6LY5 - chains A and V of the 36 polymer chains in the assembly; structure by electron microscopy, 2.38 A resolution.

# Chain A
Protein: Fcpi-7
Source organism: Chaetoceros gracilis
Chain sequence (168 residues; numbered 35 to 202; the number before each row is that of its first residue):
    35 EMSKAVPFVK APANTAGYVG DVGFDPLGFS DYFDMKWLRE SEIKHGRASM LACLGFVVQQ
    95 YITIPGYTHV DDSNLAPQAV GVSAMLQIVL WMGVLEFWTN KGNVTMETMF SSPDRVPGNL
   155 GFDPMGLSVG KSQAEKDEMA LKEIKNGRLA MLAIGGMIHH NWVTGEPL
Ion coordination: chlorophyll a Mg site 1 near Ala39 (its only coordinating residue here); chlorophyll a Mg site 2 near Gln121 (its only coordinating residue here)
Small-molecule neighbours:
  - Fucoxanthin (A86; (3S,3'S,5R,5'R,6S,6'R,8'R)-3,5'-dihydroxy-8-oxo-6',7'-didehydro-5,5',6,6',7,8-hexahydro-5,6-epoxy-beta,beta-caroten-3'- yl acetate), molecule 1: Lys78, Ala82, Leu85, Pro99, Gly100, Tyr101, Ile122, Met126, Leu129, Glu130
  - Fucoxanthin (A86), molecule 2: Ser117, Leu120, Gln121, Leu124
  - Fucoxanthin (A86), molecule 3: Trp125, Leu129, Trp132
  - chlorophyll a (CLA), molecule 1: Lys38, Ala39, Val40, Pro41, Phe42, Val56, Phe58
  - chlorophyll a (CLA), molecule 2: Thr49, Tyr52, Gly54, Asp55, Val56, Gly57, Phe58, Asp59, Phe63, Ser64, Met69, Leu72, Arg73, Ser75, Glu76, His79, Arg182, Met185, Leu186
  - chlorophyll a (CLA), molecule 3: Phe67, Trp71, Leu72, Ser75, His79, Met140
  - chlorophyll a (CLA), molecule 4: Trp71, Glu74, Ser75, Lys78, His79, Ala82, Val123, Met126, Gly127, Glu130, Phe131, Asn134, Val138, Met143
  - chlorophyll a (CLA), molecule 5: Arg81, Met84, Leu85, Val92, Gly152, Asn153, Leu154, Gly155, Phe156, Leu161, Ser162, Met173, Ala174, Lys176, Glu177, Asn180
  - chlorophyll a (CLA), molecule 6: Ala82, Leu85, Ala86, Leu88, Gly89, Val92, Gln93, Ile96, Thr97, Ile98, Tyr101, Thr102, Ala110, Val114, Met119, Ile122, Leu129, Leu154, Phe156
  - chlorophyll a (CLA), molecule 7: Tyr101, Val114, Ser117, Ala118, Gln121, Ile122, Trp125, Met126
  - chlorophyll a (CLA), molecule 8: Glu172, Leu175, Lys176, Lys179, Asn180, Leu183
  - chlorophyll a (CLA), molecule 9: Leu183, Leu186, Ala187, Gly189, Gly190, His193, His194
  - chlorophyll a (CLA), molecule 10: His193, Trp196, Val197
  - Diadinoxanthin (DD6; (3S,3'R,5R,6S,7cis)-7',8'-didehydro-5,6-dihydro-5,6-epoxy-beta,beta-carotene-3,3'-diol), molecule 1: Phe58, Asp59, Pro60, Leu61, Gly62, Phe63, His79, Ser83, Ala86, Phe90, Gln93, Ser107, Asn108, Ala110, Met185, Leu186, Ile188
  - Diadinoxanthin (DD6), molecule 2: Met84, Cys87, Leu88, Phe156, Asp157, Pro158, Met159, Gly160, Leu161, Asn180, Leu183, Ala184, Ala187, Gly190, Met191, Leu202
  - Diadinoxanthin (DD6), molecule 3: Asn108, Pro111, Leu186, Ile188, Gly189, Ile192, His193, Trp196
  - Diadinoxanthin (DD6), molecule 4: Lys179, Arg182, Leu183, Leu186, Val197
  - Chlorophyll c1 (KC1): Leu88, Met173, Lys176, Asn180, Leu183

# Chain V
Protein: Fcpi-19
Source organism: Chaetoceros gracilis
Chain sequence (179 residues; each row starts with the number of its first residue):
     1 TPLGGEPVFI GENYWDKLTL EYGSEATGTY LRAAELKHGR SAMLAVTGFA FHKLGLTLNN
    61 ISPHEYLSIR DNIKFADLAA MSPIEAVKHI PAEGMAQIFA AIAAVEIYEL THRNGKLAYD
   121 ESVAPGLQPG GLTGDLGWNP LNIKVTDRRR LSELQNGRAA MFAISAWVAA EAIPGSVPI
Ion coordination: chlorophyll a Mg (4 sites), coordinated by Glu35, Gln97, Glu106, Glu153; Chlorophyll c1 Mg near Asn156 (its only coordinating residue here)
Small-molecule neighbours:
  - Fucoxanthin (A86; (3S,3'S,5R,5'R,6S,6'R,8'R)-3,5'-dihydroxy-8-oxo-6',7'-didehydro-5,5',6,6',7,8-hexahydro-5,6-epoxy-beta,beta-caroten-3'- yl acetate), molecule 1: Glu6, Pro7, Gln155, Arg158, Ala159, Phe162
  - Fucoxanthin (A86), molecule 2: Asn13, Tyr14, His38, Ser41, Ala42, Leu44, Ala45, Gly48, Phe49, Pro83, Val87, Met161, Ile164
  - Fucoxanthin (A86), molecule 3: Lys37, Ser41, Leu44, Leu58, His64, Tyr66, Leu67, Ile69, Phe75, Ile98, Ile102, Val105, Glu106, Glu109
  - Fucoxanthin (A86), molecule 4: Ile69, Arg70, Trp138
  - Fucoxanthin (A86), molecule 5: Ile84, Val87, Lys88, Met95, Phe99, Ile107, Leu110, Val123, Ala124
  - Fucoxanthin / chlorophyll a: Glu6, Pro7, Val8, Met43, Val46, Thr47, Trp138, Pro140, Leu141, Arg148, Arg149, Leu151, Ser152, Gln155, Asn156, Ala159, Ala160, Phe162, Ala163, Trp167, Pro178, Ile179
  - chlorophyll a (CLA), molecule 1: Pro2, Leu3, Gly4, Gly5, Glu6, Gly11, Glu12, Tyr14, Trp15, Leu18, Leu31, Arg32, Ala34, Glu35, His38, Arg158, Met161
  - chlorophyll a (CLA), molecule 2: Tyr30, Ala34, Lys37, His38, Phe99, Ile102, Ala103, Glu106, Ile107, Glu109, Leu110, Leu132
  - chlorophyll a (CLA), molecule 3: Arg40, Met43, Leu44, Asp135, Leu136, Gly137, Trp138, Asn139, Asn142, Ile143, Lys144, Val145, Arg149, Arg150, Ser152, Glu153, Asn156
  - chlorophyll a (CLA), molecule 4: Leu44, Ala45, Thr47, Gly48, Phe51, His52, Leu56, Thr57, Leu58, Leu67, Phe75, Leu78, Ala86, Val87, Ile90, Ala101, Val105, Trp138
  - chlorophyll a (CLA), molecule 5: Ile61, Ser62, Pro63, His64
  - chlorophyll a (CLA), molecule 6: Leu67, Ser68, Ile69, Arg70, Pro91, Glu93, Gly94, Gln97, Ile98, Ala101
  - chlorophyll a (CLA), molecule 7: Ala104, Tyr108, His112, Gly115, Lys116, Leu117, Tyr119, Gly137, Trp138
  - chlorophyll a (CLA), molecule 8: Phe162, Ser165, Ala166, Ala169, Ile173, Pro174, Gly175, Ser176
  - Chlorophyll c1 (KC1): Arg148, Arg149, Ser152, Asn156

# How chain A and chain V interact
Pairs across the interface (26):
  Trp132(A) with Glu121(V); Ser122(V)
  Thr133(A) with Ser122(V)
  Leu154(A) with Ser122(V), hydrogen bond (backbone-side chain); Val123(V)
  Gly155(A) with Val123(V); Leu127(V); Gln128(V)
  Phe156(A) with Val123(V); Leu127(V), hydrophobic
  Asp157(A) with Leu127(V), hydrogen bond (backbone-backbone); Gln128(V); Pro129(V)
  Pro158(A) with Tyr30(V); Leu127(V); Gln128(V)
  Met159(A) with Ala26(V); Thr27(V), hydrogen bond (backbone-backbone); Tyr30(V)
  Gly160(A) with Ser24(V), hydrogen bond (backbone-side chain); Ala26(V)
  Val163(A) with Ser24(V), hydrogen bond (backbone-side chain); Ala26(V), hydrophobic
  Lys165(A) with Glu21(V); Tyr22(V), hydrogen bond (side chain-backbone); Gly23(V)
Also at the interface, not in a pair above, chain A (12 interface residues in all): Leu161
Also at the interface, not in a pair above, chain V (15 interface residues in all): Gly126, Gly130

# In short
12 residues of chain A and 15 residues of chain V are in contact, with 6 hydrogen bonds. Among the polar pairs
are Leu154(A)-Ser122(V), Gly160(A)-Ser24(V) and Val163(A)-Ser24(V). One Fucoxanthin molecule is bound between
chain A and chain V.
Chain A is Fcpi-7 and chain V is Fcpi-19, both from Chaetoceros gracilis; the structure, Organization and
energy transfer in a huge diatom PSI-FCPI supercomplex, was determined by electron microscopy.
